PDB entry 9JNT | electron microscopy, 2.70 A resolution | chains G and I of the 11 polymer chains in the assembly

== Chain G ==
Molecule: Histone H2A
From: Xenopus laevis
UniProt: Q6AZJ8 (Q6AZJ8_XENLA); residues 1-129 here correspond to UniProt positions 2-130 (UniProt number = residue number + 1)
Chain sequence (129 residues; numbered 1 to 129; the number before each row is that of its first residue):
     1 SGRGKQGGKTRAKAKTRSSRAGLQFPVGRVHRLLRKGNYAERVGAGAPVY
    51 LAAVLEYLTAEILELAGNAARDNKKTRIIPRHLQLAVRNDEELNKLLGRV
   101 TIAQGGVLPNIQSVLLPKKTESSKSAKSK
Not modelled in the structure: 1-11, 119-129

== Chain I ==
Molecule: 146-nt DNA strand
From: Escherichia coli K-12
Sequence (146 nucleotides; numbered 2 to 147; the number before each row is that of its first residue):
     2 TCGAGAATCCCGGTGCCGAGGCCGCTCAATTGGTCGTAGACAGCTCTAGC
    52 ACCGCTTAAACGCACGTACGCGCTGTCCCCCGCGTTTTAACCGCCAAGGG
   102 GATTACTCCCTAGTCTCCAGGCACGTGTCAGATATATACATCCGAT

== Chain G / chain I interface ==
Pairs across the interface - 13 pairs, chain G then chain I:
  Ala12(G) with DG33(I), phosphate contact
  Ala14(G) with DT31(I), phosphate contact; DT32(I), phosphate contact
  Lys15(G) with DT31(I), phosphate contact; DT32(I), hydrogen bond to the phosphate
  Thr16(G) with DT31(I), phosphate contact
  Arg17(G) with DT31(I), salt bridge to the phosphate
  Arg20(G) with DT32(I), salt bridge to the phosphate
  Gly28(G) with DA30(I), phosphate contact
  Arg29(G) with DA30(I), phosphate contact
  Arg32(G) with DA30(I), salt bridge to the phosphate
  Arg77(G) with DA20(I), sugar contact; DG21(I), salt bridge to the phosphate
Interface residues without a listed pair, chain G (12 interface residues in all): Lys13, Arg42
Interface residues without a listed pair, chain I (8 interface residues in all): DA29, DA39

== In short ==
12 residues of chain G and 8 residues of chain I are in contact; the contacts include 1 hydrogen bond and 4
salt bridges. Polar contacts include Lys15(G)-DT32(I), Arg17(G)-DT31(I) and Arg20(G)-DT32(I).
Here chain G is Histone H2A (Xenopus laevis) and chain I is a 146-nt DNA strand (Escherichia coli K-12). Entry
9JNT (Structure of isw1-nucleosome complex in ADP* state) was determined by electron microscopy together with
9JNU, 9JNV, 9JO2, 9JO5, 9LIU and 9LJ2 from the same study.
